PDB entry 3R07 | X-ray diffraction, 2.70 A resolution | chains A and C

# Chain A
Protein: Lipoate-protein ligase A subunit 1
Source organism: Thermoplasma acidophilum DSM 1728
Notes: EC 2.7.7.63
Reference sequence: Q9HKT1 (LPLA_THEAC); residue numbers follow UniProt; this construct covers 1-262
Amino-acid sequence (285 residues; row label = number of the first residue in the row; numbers below 1 keep their minus sign (Met-22 is residue -22)):
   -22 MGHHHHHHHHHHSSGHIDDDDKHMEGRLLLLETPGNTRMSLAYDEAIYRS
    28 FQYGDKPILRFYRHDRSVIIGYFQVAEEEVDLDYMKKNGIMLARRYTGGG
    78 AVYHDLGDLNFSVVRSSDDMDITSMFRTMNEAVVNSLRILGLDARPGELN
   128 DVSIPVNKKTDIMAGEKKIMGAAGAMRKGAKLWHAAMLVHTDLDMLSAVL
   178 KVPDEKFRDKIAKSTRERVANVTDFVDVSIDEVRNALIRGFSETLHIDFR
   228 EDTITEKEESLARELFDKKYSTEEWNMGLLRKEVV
Disordered / not traced: -22 to -1, 134-141
Differences from the reference sequence: expression tag (-22 to 0)

# Chain C
Protein: Putative lipoate-protein ligase A subunit 2
Source organism: Thermoplasma acidophilum DSM 1728
Notes: EC 2.7.7.63
Reference sequence: Q9HKT2 (LPLX_THEAC); residues 1-88 here correspond to UniProt positions 7-94 (UniProt number = residue number + 6)
Amino-acid sequence (91 residues; each row starts with the number of its first residue; numbers below 1 keep their minus sign (Met-2 is residue -2)):
    -2 MASMHMMYSKNWKAKKGLIRVTLDLDGNRIKDIHISGDFFMFPEDSINRL
    48 EDMLRGSSIEKINDIIRDFYNQGVITPGVEPEDFIQALRVI
Disordered / not traced: -2 to 0
Differences from the reference sequence: expression tag (-2 to 0)

# Chain A / chain C interface
Contacting residue pairs - 32 pairs, chain A then chain C:
  Phe50(A) with Ser33(C); Gly34(C), hydrogen bond (backbone-backbone); Phe36(C); Phe37(C), hydrophobic; Met38(C), hydrophobic; Glu41(C)
  Gln51(A) with Gly34(C)
  Val52(A) with His31(C)
  Glu55(A) with Arg17(C); His31(C), salt bridge; Ser33(C), hydrogen bond
  Glu56(A) with Arg17(C), salt bridge
  Tyr73(A) with Glu41(C)
  Gly75(A) with Phe36(C); Phe37(C)
  Gly76(A) with Asp35(C); Phe36(C), hydrogen bond (backbone-backbone); Phe37(C)
  Gly77(A) with Asp35(C), hydrogen bond (backbone-side chain)
  Ile99(A) with Phe39(C), hydrophobic; Pro74(C), hydrophobic
  Asn127(A) with Lys13(C), hydrogen bond
  Ala150(A) with Phe37(C), hydrophobic
  Gly151(A) with Phe39(C)
  Ala152(A) with Phe39(C), hydrophobic
  Met153(A) with Phe39(C); Ile72(C), hydrophobic
  Arg258(A) with Ile32(C), hydrogen bond (side chain-backbone); Ser33(C); Ile44(C); Asn45(C); Glu48(C), salt bridge
Interface residues without a listed pair, chain A (20 interface residues in all): Tyr49, Phe103, Glu125, Ala149

# Summary
20 residues of chain A and 17 residues of chain C are in contact, with 6 hydrogen bonds and 3 salt bridges.
Polar contacts include Glu55(A)-His31(C), Glu56(A)-Arg17(C) and Arg258(A)-Glu48(C).
Here chain A is Lipoate-protein ligase A subunit 1 and chain C is Putative lipoate-protein ligase A subunit 2,
both from Thermoplasma acidophilum DSM 1728. Entry 3R07 (Structural analysis of an archaeal lipoylation
system. A bi-partite lipoate protein ligase and its E2 lipoyl ...) was determined by X-ray diffraction.
